8AFX - chain A; structure by electron microscopy, 4.80 A resolution (low resolution: residue-level contacts below are approximate; hydrogen-bond / salt-bridge calls are withheld).

[Chain A]
Name: Autophagy-related protein 18
From: Saccharomyces cerevisiae
UniProt: P43601 (ATG18_YEAST); residues 5-499 here = UniProt positions 5-499
Sequence (495 residues; each row starts with the number of its first residue):
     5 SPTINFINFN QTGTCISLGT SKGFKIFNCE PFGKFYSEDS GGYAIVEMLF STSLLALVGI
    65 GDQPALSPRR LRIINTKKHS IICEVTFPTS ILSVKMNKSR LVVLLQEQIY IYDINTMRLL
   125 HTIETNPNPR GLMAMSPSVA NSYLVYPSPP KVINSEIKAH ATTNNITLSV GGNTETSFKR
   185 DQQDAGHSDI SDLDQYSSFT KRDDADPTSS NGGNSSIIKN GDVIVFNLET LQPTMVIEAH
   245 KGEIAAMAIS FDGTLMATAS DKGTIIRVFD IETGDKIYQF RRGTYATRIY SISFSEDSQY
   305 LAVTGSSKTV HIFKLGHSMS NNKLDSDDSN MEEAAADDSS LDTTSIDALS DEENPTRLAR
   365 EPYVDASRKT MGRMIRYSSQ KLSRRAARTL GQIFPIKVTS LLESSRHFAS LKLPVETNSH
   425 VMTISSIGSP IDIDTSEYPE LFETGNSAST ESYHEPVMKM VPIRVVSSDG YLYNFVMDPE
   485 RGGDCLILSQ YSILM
Unresolved in the structure: 66-73, 157-221, 321-408, 446-458
UniProt features mapped onto this chain:
  - motif: Phe-284 to Thr-288 (L/FRRG motif)
  - modified residue: Ser-354 (Phosphoserine)
  - mutagenesis: Arg-73 to Arg-76 (Leads to a slight reduction of PIP2 binding), Ser-264 (S264A: Impairs membrane-association), Thr-268 (T268A: Impairs membrane-association), Arg-271 (R271A: Impairs membrane-association), Arg-285 to Arg-286 (Loss of recruitment to vacuole membrane; Leads to a 40-fold decrease of affinity to PIP2), Arg-285 (R285A: Impairs membrane-association), Arg-286 (R286A: Impairs membrane-association), Ser-311 (S311A: Impairs membrane-association), Thr-313 (T313A: Impairs membrane-association), His-315 (H315A: Impairs membrane-association)

[Summary]
Curated annotation (UniProt) lists 12 mutagenesis sites.
Chain A is Autophagy-related protein 18 (Saccharomyces cerevisiae); the structure, Single particle structure
of Atg18-WT, was determined by electron microscopy, deposited together with 8AFQ, 8AFW and 8AFY.
